7X5B - chain A; structure by X-ray diffraction, 2.16 A resolution.

[Chain A]
Name: Holliday junction ATP-dependent DNA helicase RuvB
Source organism: Pseudomonas aeruginosa PAO1
Notes: EC 3.6.4.12
UniProt: Q51426 (RUVB_PSEAE); numbering as in UniProt (aligned over 1-352)
Chain sequence (352 residues; row label = number of the first residue in the row):
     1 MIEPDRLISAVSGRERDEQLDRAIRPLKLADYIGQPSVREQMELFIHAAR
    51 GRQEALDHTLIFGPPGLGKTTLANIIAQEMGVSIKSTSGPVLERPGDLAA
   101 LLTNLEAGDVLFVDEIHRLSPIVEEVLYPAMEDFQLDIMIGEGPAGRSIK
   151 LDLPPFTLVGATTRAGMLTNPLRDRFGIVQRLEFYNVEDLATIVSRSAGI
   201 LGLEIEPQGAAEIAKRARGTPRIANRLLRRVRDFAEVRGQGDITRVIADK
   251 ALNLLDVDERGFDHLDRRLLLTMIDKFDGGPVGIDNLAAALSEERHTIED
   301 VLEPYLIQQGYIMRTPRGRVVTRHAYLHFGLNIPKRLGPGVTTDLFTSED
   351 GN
Unresolved in the structure: 1-21, 141-145, 339-352
Sequence notes: engineered mutation Gly146 (Ala in Q51426)
Residues lining bound ligands: ADP (adenosine-5'-diphosphate): Ile24, Arg25, Pro26, Asp31, Tyr32, Ile33, Pro64, Pro65, Gly66, Leu67, Gly68, Lys69, Thr70, Thr71, Tyr185, Ile193, Pro221, Arg222, Asn225
UniProt features mapped onto this chain:
  - binding site (ATP): Ile24, Arg25, Gly66, Lys69, Thr70, Thr71, Glu132 to Phe134, Arg175, Arg222
  - binding site (ADP): Ile33, Gly66 to Thr71, Tyr185
  - binding site (Mg(2+)): Thr70
  - binding site (DNA): Arg295, Arg314, Arg319
From the paper describing this entry:
  - self-association interface (contacts with another copy of this molecule): Glu40, Arg52, Asp233, Arg238
  - mutagenesis - R175A, R314A, R317A, R319A: abolished catalytic activity

[In short]
Chain A binds ADP. UniProt lists 11 ATP-binding residues, 8 ADP-binding residues, Mg2+-binding residue Thr70
and 3 DNA-binding residues. The paper reports that R175A, R314A and R317A, among others, abolish catalytic
activity; a self-association interface involving Glu40, Arg52 and Asp233 among others.
Chain A is Holliday junction ATP-dependent DNA helicase RuvB (Pseudomonas aeruginosa PAO1); the structure,
Crystal structure of RuvB, was determined by X-ray diffraction together with 7X7P, 7X7Q and 7X5A from the same
study.
